PDB entry 8S3E | electron microscopy, 2.39 A resolution | chains A and D of the 8 polymer chains in the assembly

Chain A (and D):
Name: Calcium-activated potassium channel subunit alpha-1
Organism: Oryctolagus cuniculus
Notes: chain D of this document is another copy of the same molecule, construct and numbering; everything in this record applies to it too
UniProtKB: Q9BG98 (KCMA1_RABIT); residues 1-1113 here correspond to UniProt positions 67-1179 (UniProt number = residue number + 66)
Amino-acid sequence (1119 residues; each row starts with the number of its first residue):
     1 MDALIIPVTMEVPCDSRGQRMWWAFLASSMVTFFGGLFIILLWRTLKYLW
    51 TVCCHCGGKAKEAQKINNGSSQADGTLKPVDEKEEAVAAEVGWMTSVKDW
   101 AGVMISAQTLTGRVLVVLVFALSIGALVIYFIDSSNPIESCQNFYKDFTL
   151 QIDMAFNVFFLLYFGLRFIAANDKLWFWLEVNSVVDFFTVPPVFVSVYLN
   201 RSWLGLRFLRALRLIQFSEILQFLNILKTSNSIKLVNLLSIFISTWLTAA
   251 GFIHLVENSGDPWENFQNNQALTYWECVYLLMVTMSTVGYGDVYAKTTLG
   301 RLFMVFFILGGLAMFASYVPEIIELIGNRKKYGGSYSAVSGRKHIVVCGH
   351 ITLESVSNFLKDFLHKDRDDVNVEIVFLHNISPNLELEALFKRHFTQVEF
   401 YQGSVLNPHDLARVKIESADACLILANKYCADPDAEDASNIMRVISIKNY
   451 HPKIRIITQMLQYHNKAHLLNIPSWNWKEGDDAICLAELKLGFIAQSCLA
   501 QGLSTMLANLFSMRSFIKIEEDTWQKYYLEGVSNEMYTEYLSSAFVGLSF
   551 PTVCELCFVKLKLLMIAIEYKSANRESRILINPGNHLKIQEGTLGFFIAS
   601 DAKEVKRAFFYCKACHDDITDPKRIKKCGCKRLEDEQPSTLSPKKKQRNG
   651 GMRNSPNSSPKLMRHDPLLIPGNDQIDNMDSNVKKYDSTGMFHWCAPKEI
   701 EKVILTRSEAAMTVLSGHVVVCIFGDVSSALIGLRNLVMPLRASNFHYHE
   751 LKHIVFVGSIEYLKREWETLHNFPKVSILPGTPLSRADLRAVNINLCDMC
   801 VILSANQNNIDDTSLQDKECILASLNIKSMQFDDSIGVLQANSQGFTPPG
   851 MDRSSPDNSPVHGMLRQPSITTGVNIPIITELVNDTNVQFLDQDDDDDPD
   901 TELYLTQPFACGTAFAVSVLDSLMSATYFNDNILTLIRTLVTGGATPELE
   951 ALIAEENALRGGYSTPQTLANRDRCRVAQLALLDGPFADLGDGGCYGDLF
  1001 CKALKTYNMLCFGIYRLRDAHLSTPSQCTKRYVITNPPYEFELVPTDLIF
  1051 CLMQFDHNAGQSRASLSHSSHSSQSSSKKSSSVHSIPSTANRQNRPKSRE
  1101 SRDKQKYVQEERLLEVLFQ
Not modelled in the structure: 1-18, 55-88, 572-577, 618-682, 835-869, 1061-1119
Sequence notes: expression tag (1114-1119)
Ion coordination: K+ site 1: Thr287 (shared with 1 residue of chain B; 1 residue of chain C; Thr287(D) of chain D); K+ site 2: Thr287, Val288 (shared with 2 residues of chain B; 2 residues of chain C; Thr287(D), Val288(D) of chain D); K+ site 3: Val288, Gly289 (shared with 2 residues of chain B; 2 residues of chain C; Val288(D), Gly289(D) of chain D); K+ site 4: Tyr290 (shared with 1 residue of chain B; 1 residue of chain C; Tyr290(D) of chain D); Ca2+ site 1: Asp367, Arg514, Ser533, Glu535, Ser600; Mg2+: Glu374, Glu399; Ca2+ site 2: Asn449 (shared with 4 residues of chain B); Ca2+ site 3: Gln889, Asp892, Asp895, Asp897 (shared with Asn449(D) of chain D)
Residues lining bound ligands:
  - 6PL ((4S,7R)-4-hydroxy-N,N,N-trimethyl-9-oxo-7-[(palmitoyloxy)methyl]-3,5,8-trioxa-4-phosphahexacosan-1-aminium 4-oxide), molecule 1: Trp22, Pro262, Trp263, Asn265, Phe266
  - 6PL, molecule 2: Thr32, Gly35, Gly36, Ile39, Ile40, Trp43, Met94, Phe168, Lys174, Trp178
  - 6PL, molecule 3: Phe33, Trp176, Leu179, Glu180, Val181, Val184
  - 6PL, molecule 4: Ala121, Ile124, Gly125, Val128, Ile152
  - 6PL, molecule 5: Leu127, Val128, Phe131, Ile132, Leu214, Phe217, Leu239, Ser240, Ile243
  - 6PL, molecule 6: Val181, Phe208, Leu212, Ile215, Gln216, Lys234, Ile241, Thr245, Thr248, Ala249, Phe252, Phe303, Tyr318
  - 6PL, molecule 7: Phe242, Thr273, Trp275, Met282, Met285, Phe315
  - 6PL, molecule 8: Thr245, Phe252, Leu299, Leu302, Phe303, Phe306, Gly310, Gly311, Ala313, Met314, Ser317
  - 6PL, molecule 9: Trp263, Leu299, Leu302
  - 6PL, molecule 10: Glu264, Thr298, Leu302, Phe306, Leu309
  - 6PL, molecule 11: Arg329, Lys330, Gly334
Curated features (UniProtKB/Swiss-Prot):
  - region: Leu491 to Phe511 (Segment S7), Leu548 to Ile568 (Segment S8), Cys612 to His616 (Heme-binding motif), Val714 to Leu734 (Segment S9), Phe909 to Phe929 (Segment S10)
  - motif: Thr287 to Tyr290 (Selectivity for potassium), Thr880 to Glu902 (Calcium bowl)
  - binding site (Mg(2+)): Glu374, Gln397, Glu399
  - binding site (Ca(2+)): Gln889, Asp892, Asp895, Asp897
  - modified residue: Thr640 (Phosphothreonine), Ser642 (Phosphoserine), Ser655 (Phosphoserine), Ser659 (Phosphoserine), Thr847 (Phosphothreonine), Ser855 (Phosphoserine), Ser859 (Phosphoserine), Ser1098 (Phosphoserine), Ser1101 (Phosphoserine)
  - lipidation (S-palmitoyl cysteine): Cys53, Cys54, Cys56

Interface between chain A and chain D:
Contacting residue pairs - 85 pairs, chain A then chain D:
  Trp246(A) - Val305(D)  hydrophobic
  Trp275(A) - Thr298(D)
  Trp275(A) - Arg301(D)
  Trp275(A) - Leu302(D)
  Trp275(A) - Val305(D)  hydrophobic
  Tyr279(A) - Arg301(D)
  Tyr279(A) - Val305(D)  hydrophobic
  Met282(A) - Val305(D)  hydrophobic
  Met282(A) - Ile308(D)  hydrophobic
  Ser286(A) - Thr287(D)
  Ser286(A) - Ile308(D)
  Ser286(A) - Leu312(D)
  Thr287(A) - Thr287(D)
  Val288(A) - Thr284(D)
  Val288(A) - Thr287(D)
  Val288(A) - Val288(D)
  Val288(A) - Gly289(D)
  Val288(A) - Leu312(D)  hydrophobic
  Gly289(A) - Gly289(D)
  Tyr290(A) - Leu280(D)
  Tyr290(A) - Thr284(D)  hydrogen bond
  Tyr290(A) - Tyr290(D)
  Tyr290(A) - Gly291(D)
  Asp292(A) - Tyr294(D)
  Asp292(A) - Arg301(D)  salt bridge
  Phe315(A) - Leu309(D)  hydrophobic
  Val319(A) - Leu309(D)  hydrophobic
  Ile323(A) - Ala313(D)  hydrophobic
  Val339(A) - Thr95(D)
  Gly341(A) - Ala89(D)
  Gly341(A) - Val91(D)
  Arg342(A) - Asp99(D)  salt bridge
  Leu385(A) - Ser230(D)
  Leu385(A) - Ile233(D)
  Leu385(A) - Lys234(D)
  Glu386(A) - Lys228(D)
  Glu386(A) - Ser230(D)
  Ala389(A) - Gln222(D)
  Ala389(A) - Ile233(D)  hydrophobic
  Lys392(A) - Gln222(D)
  Lys392(A) - Phe223(D)
  Arg393(A) - Gln108(D)  hydrogen bond (backbone-side chain)
  Arg393(A) - Gln222(D)
  Arg393(A) - Asn225(D)  hydrogen bond
  Arg393(A) - Lys228(D)
  Phe395(A) - Gly102(D)
  Phe395(A) - Ser106(D)
  Phe395(A) - Gln108(D)
  Thr396(A) - Gly102(D)
  Thr396(A) - Val103(D)
  Thr396(A) - Gln108(D)  hydrogen bond
  Gln397(A) - Gln108(D)  hydrogen bond
  Glu399(A) - Asn172(D)
  Leu784(A) - His468(D)
  Leu784(A) - Asn471(D)
  Arg786(A) - Leu470(D)
  Arg786(A) - Asn471(D)
  Arg786(A) - Ala954(D)
  Arg786(A) - Glu955(D)  salt bridge
  Ala787(A) - Glu955(D)  hydrogen bond (backbone-backbone)
  Arg790(A) - Glu955(D)  salt bridge
  Ser814(A) - Leu406(D)
  Leu815(A) - Ser439(D)
  Leu815(A) - Met442(D)  hydrophobic
  Lys818(A) - Ala438(D)
  Lys818(A) - Met442(D)
  Ile821(A) - Ile445(D)  hydrophobic
  Leu822(A) - His468(D)
  Leu825(A) - Asn471(D)
  Leu825(A) - Pro473(D)
  Asn826(A) - Asn471(D)  hydrogen bond
  Ser829(A) - Asn471(D)  hydrogen bond (side chain-backbone)
  Ser829(A) - Pro473(D)
  Gln889(A) - Leu406(D)  hydrogen bond (side chain-backbone)
  Gln889(A) - Pro408(D)
  Gln889(A) - Asn449(D)  hydrogen bond (backbone-side chain)
  Phe890(A) - Ile445(D)  hydrophobic
  Phe890(A) - Ser446(D)
  Phe890(A) - Asn449(D)
  Asp892(A) - Asn449(D)
  Gln893(A) - Pro473(D)
  Asp897(A) - Asn449(D)  hydrogen bond
  Pro899(A) - Pro408(D)
  Pro899(A) - His409(D)
  Asp900(A) - His409(D)  salt bridge
Also at the interface, not in a pair above, chain A (54 interface residues in all): Phe242, Glu276, Val283, Val293, Ser340, Glu388, His394, Ser785, Asp817, Asp898
Also at the interface, not in a pair above, chain D (62 interface residues in all): Glu90, Ile105, Glu219, Leu227, Thr229, Asn237, Val293, Ala295, Met304, Asn407, Ile441, Ile472, Ser474, Glu956, Asn957

In short:
Chain A and chain D form an interface of 54 and 62 residues respectively, with 11 hydrogen bonds and 5 salt
bridges. Polar contacts include Asp292(A)-Arg301(D), Arg342(A)-Asp99(D) and Arg786(A)-Glu955(D). Chain A binds
11 copies of compound 6PL.
Both chains are Calcium-activated potassium channel subunit alpha-1 (Oryctolagus cuniculus). Entry 8S3E
(Structure of rabbit Slo1 in complex with gamma1/LRRC26) was determined by electron microscopy.
